PDB entry 6AXR | X-ray diffraction, 2.30 A resolution | chain A

Chain A:
Name: HIV-1 capsid protein
From: Human immunodeficiency virus 1
UniProtKB: B6DRA0 (B6DRA0_9HIV1); residues 1-231 here correspond to UniProt positions 133-363 (UniProt number = residue number + 132)
Amino-acid sequence (231 residues; row label = number of the first residue in the row):
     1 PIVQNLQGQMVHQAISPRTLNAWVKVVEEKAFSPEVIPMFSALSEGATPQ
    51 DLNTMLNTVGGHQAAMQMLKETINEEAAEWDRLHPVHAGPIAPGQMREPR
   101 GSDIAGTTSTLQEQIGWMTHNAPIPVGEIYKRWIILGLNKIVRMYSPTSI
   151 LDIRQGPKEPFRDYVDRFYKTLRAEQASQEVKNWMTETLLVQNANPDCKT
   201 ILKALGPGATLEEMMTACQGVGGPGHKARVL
Not modelled in the structure: 5-9, 222-231
Differences from the reference sequence: engineered mutation A122 (Pro254 in B6DRA0)
From the paper describing this entry:
  - mutagenesis - P122A: abolished growth in response to Jurkat cells
  - mutagenesis - P122A: decreased growth in response to MT-4 cells
  - mutagenesis - V11I/T58A/P122A, V11I/T58A/I124A, P123A, P125A: unchanged growth
  - conformationally variable residues (loop rearrangement, side-chain flip): A92 to M96, Q176
  - mutagenesis - V36I/P122A, A105T/P122A, T107I/P122A: abolished growth
  - mutagenesis - T58A/I124A: decreased growth

Summary:
From the paper: V36I/P122A, A105T/P122A and T107I/P122A abolish growth; conformational variability at A92 and
Q176; 9 substitutions were tested in all.
Chain A is HIV-1 capsid protein (Human immunodeficiency virus 1); the structure, Structure of the P122A mutant
of the HIV-1 capsid protein, was determined by X-ray diffraction together with 6AXW from the same study.
